PDB entry 6UGM | electron microscopy, 3.70 A resolution | chains G and I of the 18 polymer chains in the assembly

[Chain G]
Name: Histone H2A
Organism: Xenopus laevis
UniProtKB: Q6AZJ8 (Q6AZJ8_XENLA); residues 12-118 here correspond to UniProt positions 13-119 (UniProt number = residue number + 1)
Amino-acid sequence (107 residues; each row starts with the number of its first residue):
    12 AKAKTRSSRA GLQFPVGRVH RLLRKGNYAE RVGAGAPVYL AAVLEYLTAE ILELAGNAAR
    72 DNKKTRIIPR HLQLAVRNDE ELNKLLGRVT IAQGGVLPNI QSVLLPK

[Chain I]
Molecule: 147-nt DNA strand
Sequence (147 nucleotides; each row starts with the number of its first residue):
     1 CTCGAGAATC CCGGTGCCGA GGCCGCTCAA TTGGTCGTAG ACAGCTCTAG CACCGCTTAA
    61 ACGCACGTAC GCGCTGTCCC CCGCGTTTTA ACCGCCAAGG GGATTACTCC CTAGTCTCCA
   121 GGCACGTGTC AGATATATAC ATCCGAT
Disordered / not traced: 1

[How chain G and chain I interact]
Contacting residue pairs (10; chain G residue first):
  Ala14(G) with DT32(I), phosphate contact
  Lys15(G) with DT31(I), phosphate contact; DT32(I), salt bridge to the phosphate
  Thr16(G) with DT31(I), phosphate contact
  Arg17(G) with DT31(I), salt bridge to the phosphate
  Gly28(G) with DT31(I), phosphate contact
  Arg29(G) with DA30(I), phosphate contact
  Arg32(G) with DA30(I), salt bridge to the phosphate
  Arg42(G) with DA39(I), sugar contact
  Arg77(G) with DA20(I), salt bridge to the phosphate
Also at the interface, not in a pair above, chain I (6 interface residues in all): DA29

[In short]
9 residues of chain G and 6 residues of chain I are in contact, with 4 salt bridges. Polar pairs include
Lys15(G)-DT32(I), Arg17(G)-DT31(I) and Arg32(G)-DA30(I).
Chain G is Histone H2A (Xenopus laevis) and chain I is a 147-nt DNA strand; the structure, Structural basis of
COMPASS eCM recognition of an unmodified nucleosome, was determined by electron microscopy.
